Entry 8BBE (electron microscopy, 3.50 A resolution); this record covers chains C and E of the 4 polymer chains in the assembly.

[Chain C]
Name: Intraflagellar transport protein 122 homolog
Source organism: Homo sapiens
Reference sequence: Q9HBG6 (IF122_HUMAN), isoform Q9HBG6-1; residues 1-1241 here = UniProt positions 1-1241
Amino-acid sequence (1241 residues; numbered 1 to 1241; the number before each row is that of its first residue; X marks 6 residues of unknown identity (built as UNK)):
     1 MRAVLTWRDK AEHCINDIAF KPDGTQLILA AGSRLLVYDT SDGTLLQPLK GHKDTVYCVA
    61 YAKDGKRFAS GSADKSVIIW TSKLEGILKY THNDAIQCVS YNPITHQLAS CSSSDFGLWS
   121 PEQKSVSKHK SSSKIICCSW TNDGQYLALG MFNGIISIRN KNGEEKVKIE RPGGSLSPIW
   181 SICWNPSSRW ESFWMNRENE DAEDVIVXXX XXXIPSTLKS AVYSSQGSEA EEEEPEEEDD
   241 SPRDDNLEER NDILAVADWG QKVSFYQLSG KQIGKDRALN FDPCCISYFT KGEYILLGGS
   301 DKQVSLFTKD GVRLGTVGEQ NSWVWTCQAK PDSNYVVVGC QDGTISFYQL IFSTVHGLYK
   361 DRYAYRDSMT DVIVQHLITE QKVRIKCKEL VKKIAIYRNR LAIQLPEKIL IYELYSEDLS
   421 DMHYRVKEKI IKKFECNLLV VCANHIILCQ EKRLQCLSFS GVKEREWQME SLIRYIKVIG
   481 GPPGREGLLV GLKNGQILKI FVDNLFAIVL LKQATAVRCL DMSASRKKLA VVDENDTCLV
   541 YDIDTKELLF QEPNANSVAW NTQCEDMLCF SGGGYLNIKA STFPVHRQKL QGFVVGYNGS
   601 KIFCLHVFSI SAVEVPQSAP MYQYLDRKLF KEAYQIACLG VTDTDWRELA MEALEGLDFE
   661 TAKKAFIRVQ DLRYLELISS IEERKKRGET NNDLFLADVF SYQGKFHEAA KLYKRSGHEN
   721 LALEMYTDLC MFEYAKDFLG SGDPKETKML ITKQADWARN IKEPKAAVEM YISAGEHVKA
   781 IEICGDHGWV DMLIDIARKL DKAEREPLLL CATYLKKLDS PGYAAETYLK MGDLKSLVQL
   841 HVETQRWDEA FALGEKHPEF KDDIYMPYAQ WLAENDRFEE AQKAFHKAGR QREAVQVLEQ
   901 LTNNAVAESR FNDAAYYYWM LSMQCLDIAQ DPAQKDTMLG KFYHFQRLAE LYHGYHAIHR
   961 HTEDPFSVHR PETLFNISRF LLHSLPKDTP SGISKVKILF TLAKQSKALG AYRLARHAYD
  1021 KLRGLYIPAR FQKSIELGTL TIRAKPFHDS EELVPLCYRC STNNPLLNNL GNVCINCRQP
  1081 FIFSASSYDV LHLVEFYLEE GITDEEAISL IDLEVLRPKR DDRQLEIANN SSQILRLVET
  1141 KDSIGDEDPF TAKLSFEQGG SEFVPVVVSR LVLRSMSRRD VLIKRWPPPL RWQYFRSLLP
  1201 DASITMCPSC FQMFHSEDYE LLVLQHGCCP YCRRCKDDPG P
Not modelled in the structure: 200-207, 214-243, 741-1241
Differences from the reference sequence: conflict UNK_208 (Asn in Q9HBG6), UNK_209 (Arg in Q9HBG6), UNK_210 (Tyr in Q9HBG6), UNK_211 (Ile in Q9HBG6), UNK_212 (Gln in Q9HBG6), UNK_213 (Glu in Q9HBG6)
Swiss-Prot annotation at these positions:
  - natural variant: Trp7 (W7C: In CED1), Ser322 (S322F: In CED1), Val391 (V391L: In CED1; uncertain significance), Gly495 (G495R: In CED1), Val502 (V502G: In CED1), Phe570 (F570C: In CED1; uncertain significance), Gly572 (G572V: In CED1), Leu712 (L712P: In CED1; uncertain significance)

[Chain E]
Name: WD repeat-containing protein 35
Source organism: Homo sapiens
Reference sequence: Q9P2L0 (WDR35_HUMAN), isoform Q9P2L0-1; residue numbers follow UniProt; this construct covers 1-1181
Amino-acid sequence (1184 residues; each row starts with the number of its first residue; numbers below 1 keep their minus sign (Phe-2 is residue -2)):
    -2 FQGMFFYLSK KISIPNNVKL QCVSWNKEQG FIACGGEDGL LKVLKLETQT DDAKLRGLAA
    58 PSNLSMNQTL EGHSGSVQVV TWNEQYQKLT TSDENGLIIV WMLYKGSWIE EMINNRNKSV
   118 VRSMSWNADG QKICIVYEDG AVIVGSVDGN RIWGKDLKGI QLSHVTWSAD SKVLLFGMAN
   178 GEIHIYDNQG NFMIKMKLSC LVNVTGAISI AGIHWYHGTE GYVEPDCPCL AVCFDNGRCQ
   238 IMRHENDQNP VLIDTGMYVV GIQWNHMGSV LAVAGFQKAA MQDKDVNIVQ FYTPFGEHLG
   298 TLKVPGKEIS ALSWEGGGLK IALAVDSFIY FANIRPNYKW GYCSNTVVYA YTRPDRPEYC
   358 VVFWDTKNNE KYVKYVKGLI SITTCGDFCI LATKADENHP QEENEMETFG ATFVLVLCNS
   418 IGTPLDPKYI DIVPLFVAMT KTHVIAASKE AFYTWQYRVA KKLTALEINQ ITRSRKEGRE
   478 RIYHVDDTPS GSMDGVLDYS KTIQGTRDPI CAITASDKIL IVGRESGTIQ RYSLPNVGLI
   538 QKYSLNCRAY QLSLNCNSSR LAIIDISGVL TFFDLDARVT DSTGQQVVGE LLKLERRDVW
   598 DMKWAKDNPD LFAMMEKTRM YVFRNLDPEE PIQTSGYICN FEDLEIKSVL LDEILKDPEH
   658 PNKDYLINFE IRSLRDSRAL IEKVGIKDAS QFIEDNPHPR LWRLLAEAAL QKLDLYTAEQ
   718 AFVRCKDYQG IKFVKRLGKL LSESMKQAEV VGYFGRFEEA ERTYLEMDRR DLAIGLRLKL
   778 GDWFRVLQLL KTGSGDADDS LLEQANNAIG DYFADRQKWL NAVQYYVQGR NQERLAECYY
   838 MLEDYEGLEN LAISLPENHK LLPEIAQMFV RVGMCEQAVT AFLKCSQPKA AVDTCVHLNQ
   898 WNKAVELAKN HSMKEIGSLL ARYASHLLEK NKTLDAIELY RKANYFFDAA KLMFKIADEE
   958 AKKGSKPLRV KKLYVLSALL IEQYHEQMKN AQRGKVKGKS SEATSALAGL LEEEVLSTTD
  1018 RFTDNAWRGA EAYHFFILAQ RQLYEGCVDT ALKTALHLKD YEDIIPPVEI YSLLALCACA
  1078 SRAFGTCSKA FIKLKSLETL SSEQKQQYED LALEIFTKHT SKDNRKPELD SLMEGGEGKL
  1138 PTCVATGSPI TEYQFWMCSV CKHGVLAQEI SHYSFCPLCH SPVG
Not modelled in the structure: 46-58, 394-407, 458-471, 987-1017
Differences from the reference sequence: expression tag (-2 to 0)
Swiss-Prot annotation at these positions:
  - natural variant: Trp261 (W261R: In SRTD7), Trp311 (W311L: In SRTD7 and SRTD7/20), Arg478 (R478K: In SRTD7), Gln527 to Gly1181 (deletion: In SRTD7), Glu626 (E626G: In CED2), Ala875 (A875T: In CED2), Ala878 (A878P; A878T)

[Chain C / chain E interface]
Contacting residue pairs (84; chain C residue first):
  Ile104(C) - Met190(E)  hydrophobic
  Thr105(C) - Met190(E)  hydrogen bond (side chain-backbone)
  Asp143(C) - Met190(E)
  Gln145(C) - Asp184(E)  hydrogen bond
  Gln145(C) - Asn188(E)  hydrogen bond
  Lys161(C) - Phe189(E)
  Arg189(C) - Asp167(E)  salt bridge
  Arg189(C) - Lys169(E)
  Arg189(C) - Val170(E)
  Arg189(C) - Glu242(E)  salt bridge
  Trp190(C) - Val170(E)  hydrophobic
  Trp190(C) - Met190(E)  hydrophobic
  Ser192(C) - His241(E)
  Phe193(C) - Ile191(E)  hydrophobic
  Phe193(C) - His241(E)
  Phe193(C) - Glu242(E)
  Phe193(C) - Asn243(E)
  Trp194(C) - Ile191(E)  hydrophobic
  Trp194(C) - Asn243(E)
  Trp194(C) - Gln245(E)
  Asn196(C) - Arg240(E)
  Asn196(C) - His241(E)  hydrogen bond
  Asn196(C) - Asn243(E)
  Asn196(C) - Asp244(E)
  Asn196(C) - Gln245(E)  hydrogen bond (backbone-backbone)
  Glu198(C) - Asn246(E)
  Asn199(C) - Lys194(E)  hydrogen bond
  Lys360(C) - Glu840(E)  salt bridge
  Arg398(C) - Glu840(E)  salt bridge
  Glu470(C) - Lys927(E)  salt bridge
  Gly481(C) - Tyr842(E)
  Pro482(C) - Tyr842(E)
  Pro482(C) - Val869(E)
  Phe501(C) - Val869(E)
  Phe501(C) - Gly870(E)
  Phe501(C) - Leu895(E)  hydrophobic
  Asn504(C) - Leu895(E)  hydrogen bond (side chain-backbone)
  Asn504(C) - Gln897(E)
  Phe506(C) - Asn896(E)
  Phe506(C) - Tyr920(E)
  Ile508(C) - His894(E)
  Ser525(C) - Tyr837(E)  hydrogen bond (backbone-side chain)
  Ser525(C) - Arg868(E)
  Arg526(C) - Tyr837(E)  hydrogen bond
  Arg526(C) - Tyr842(E)
  Arg526(C) - Val869(E)
  Lys527(C) - Arg868(E)
  Asp544(C) - Arg868(E)  salt bridge
  Gln563(C) - Gln814(E)
  His586(C) - Leu422(E)
  Lys589(C) - Tyr426(E)
  Glu614(C) - Lys371(E)  salt bridge
  Pro616(C) - Pro421(E)
  Pro616(C) - Leu422(E)  hydrophobic
  Ser618(C) - Val456(E)
  Tyr622(C) - Val456(E)  hydrophobic
  Tyr634(C) - Asp812(E)  hydrogen bond
  Cys638(C) - Asp812(E)  hydrogen bond (side chain-backbone)
  Leu639(C) - Gln814(E)
  Val641(C) - Ile418(E)
  Thr642(C) - Asp384(E)
  Thr642(C) - Asn416(E)
  Asp643(C) - Asn365(E)  hydrogen bond
  Thr644(C) - Asp384(E)  hydrogen bond
  Ile667(C) - Leu777(E)
  Ile667(C) - Gly778(E)
  Arg668(C) - Arg813(E)
  Gln670(C) - Leu777(E)  hydrogen bond (side chain-backbone)
  Leu672(C) - Phe754(E)  hydrophobic
  Leu672(C) - Lys776(E)
  Arg673(C) - Gln726(E)
  Arg673(C) - Tyr750(E)  hydrogen bond (side chain-backbone)
  Tyr674(C) - Gln726(E)  hydrogen bond
  Leu675(C) - Lys776(E)
  Glu676(C) - Arg733(E)  salt bridge
  Ser679(C) - Lys776(E)
  Ser701(C) - Tyr725(E)
  Tyr702(C) - Gln726(E)  hydrogen bond (backbone-side chain)
  Phe706(C) - Lys723(E)
  Phe706(C) - Tyr725(E)  hydrophobic
  Asp728(C) - Val720(E)
  Asp728(C) - Lys732(E)  salt bridge
  Leu729(C) - Ile728(E)  hydrophobic
  Met731(C) - Lys723(E)
Interface residues without a listed pair, chain C (70 interface residues in all): Arg197, Asn251, Tyr359, Gly480, Arg485, Lys499, Ala524, Thr562, Gln588, Val615, Ala619, Gln623, Lys663, Met725, Cys730
Interface residues without a listed pair, chain E (70 interface residues in all): Ser165, Ser341, Lys364, Ser417, Gly419, Thr420, Pro424, Ala457, Arg700, Lys729, Gly749, Leu773, Leu775, Trp780, Met838, Glu861, Gln864, Met871

[Summary]
Chain C and chain E each contribute 70 residues to their interface, with 17 hydrogen bonds and 9 salt bridges.
Polar pairs include Arg189(C)-Asp167(E), Arg189(C)-Glu242(E) and Lys360(C)-Glu840(E).
Here chain C is Intraflagellar transport protein 122 homolog and chain E is WD repeat-containing protein 35,
both from Homo sapiens. Entry 8BBE (Structure of the IFT-A complex; IFT-A2 module) was determined by electron
microscopy.
